8KCY - chains C and I of the 12 polymer chains in the assembly; structure by electron microscopy, 2.80 A resolution.

# Chain C
Protein: Histone H2A type 1-B/E
From: Homo sapiens
Reference sequence: P04908 (H2A1B_HUMAN); residues 0-129 here correspond to UniProt positions 1-130 (UniProt number = residue number + 1)
Sequence (133 residues; row label = number of the first residue in the row; numbers below 1 keep their minus sign (Gly-3 is residue -3)):
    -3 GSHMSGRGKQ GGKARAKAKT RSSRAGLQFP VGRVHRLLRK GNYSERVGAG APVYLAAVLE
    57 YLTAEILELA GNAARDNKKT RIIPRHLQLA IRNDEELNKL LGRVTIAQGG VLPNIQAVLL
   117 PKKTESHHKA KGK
Unresolved in the structure: -3 to 9, 119-129
Differences from the reference sequence: expression tag (-3 to -1)
UniProt features mapped onto this chain:
  - modified residue: Ser1 (N-acetylserine), Arg3 (Citrulline), Lys5 (N6-(2-hydroxyisobutyryl)lysine), Lys9 (N6-(2-hydroxyisobutyryl)lysine), Lys13 (N6-(beta-hydroxybutyryl)lysine), Lys36 (N6-(2-hydroxyisobutyryl)lysine), Lys74 (N6-(2-hydroxyisobutyryl)lysine), Lys75 (N6-(2-hydroxyisobutyryl)lysine), Lys95 (N6-(2-hydroxyisobutyryl)lysine), Gln104 (N5-methylglutamine), Lys118 (N6-(2-hydroxyisobutyryl)lysine), Lys119 (N6-crotonyllysine), Thr120 (Phosphothreonine), Lys125 (N6-crotonyllysine)
  - cross-link (Glycyl lysine isopeptide (Lys-Gly)): Lys13 (interchain with G-Cter in ubiquitin), Lys15 (interchain with G-Cter in ubiquitin), Lys119 (interchain with G-Cter in ubiquitin)

# Chain I
Molecule: 193-nt DNA strand
From: synthetic construct
Sequence (193 nucleotides; each row starts with the number of its first residue; numbers below 1 keep their minus sign (DA-96 is residue -96)):
   -96 ATCACGTAAT ATTGGCCAGC TAGGATCACA ATCCCGGTGC CGAGGCCGCT CAATTGGTCG
   -36 TAGACAGCTC TAGCACCGCT TAAACGCACG TACGGAATCC GTACGTGCGT TTAAGCGGTG
    24 CTAGAGCTGT CTACGACCAA TTGAGCGGCC TCGGCACCGG GATTGTGATC CTAGCTGGCC
    84 AATATTACGT GAT

# Interface between chain C and chain I
Contacting residue pairs (14; chain C residue first):
  Arg11(C) - DT-43(I)  hydrogen bond to the base
  Arg11(C) - DT-42(I)  sugar contact
  Ala12(C) - DG-41(I)  phosphate contact
  Ala14(C) - DT-43(I)  phosphate contact
  Ala14(C) - DT-42(I)  phosphate contact
  Lys15(C) - DT-42(I)  hydrogen bond to the phosphate
  Thr16(C) - DT-43(I)  phosphate contact
  Arg17(C) - DT-43(I)  salt bridge to the phosphate
  Gly28(C) - DA-44(I)  phosphate contact
  Gly28(C) - DT-43(I)  phosphate contact
  Arg29(C) - DA-44(I)  hydrogen bond to the phosphate
  Arg32(C) - DA-45(I)  hydrogen bond to the phosphate
  Arg32(C) - DA-44(I)  salt bridge to the phosphate
  Arg42(C) - DA-35(I)  sugar contact
Interface residues without a listed pair, chain C (11 interface residues in all): Arg77
Interface residues without a listed pair, chain I (8 interface residues in all): DA-54, DG-37

# Overview
The interface between chain C and chain I involves 11 residues on one side and 8 on the other, with 4 hydrogen
bonds and 2 salt bridges. Among the polar pairs are Arg11(C)-DT-43(I), Lys15(C)-DT-42(I) and
Arg29(C)-DA-44(I).
Chain C is Histone H2A type 1-B/E (Homo sapiens) and chain I is a 193-nt DNA strand (synthetic construct); the
structure, Structure of nucleosome complexed with two DEK molecules, was determined by electron microscopy
(same publication as 8KD1 and 8KE0).
